PDB entry 5LSF | X-ray diffraction, 2.10 A resolution | chains A and B of the 4 polymer chains in the assembly

[Chain A]
Molecule: VP1
Organism: Sacbrood virus
Reference sequence: Q9WCE9 (Q9WCE9_9VIRU); residues 1-243 here correspond to UniProt positions 756-998 (UniProt number = residue number + 755)
Chain sequence (243 residues; numbered 1 to 243; the number before each row is that of its first residue):
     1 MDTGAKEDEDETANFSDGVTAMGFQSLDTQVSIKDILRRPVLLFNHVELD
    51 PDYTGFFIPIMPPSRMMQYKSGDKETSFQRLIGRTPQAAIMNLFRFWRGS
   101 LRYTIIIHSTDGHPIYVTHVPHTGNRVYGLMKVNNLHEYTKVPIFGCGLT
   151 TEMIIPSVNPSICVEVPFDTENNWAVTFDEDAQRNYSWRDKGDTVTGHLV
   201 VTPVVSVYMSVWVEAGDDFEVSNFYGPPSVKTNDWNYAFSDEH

[Chain B]
Molecule: VP2
Organism: Sacbrood virus
Reference sequence: Q6ITS8 (Q6ITS8_9VIRU); residues 3-241 here correspond to UniProt positions 104-342 (UniProt number = residue number + 101)
Chain sequence (239 residues; numbered 3 to 241; the number before each row is that of its first residue):
     3 EVPSKESIQGDATQQSSKEENTIITRDQQQTVSENIPSTVGDLVIASSEP
    53 TQQFRSLTNRWMPINSIRVTVNGKRNDLLAQYYIPEDFLSTHAKCAPNTI
   103 PFETYVYGKYELEMKFVANGNKFQCGKVIISVKFDSYQADNINTGFQAAL
   153 SRPHIMLDLSTNNEGVLKIPFRYHRAFVRNQTHKTATAGVRPGKFASIYV
   203 QVLSPLQTGEGGANDMFIRPFYRYTRAEFAGMSYKVPLT

[Chain A / chain B interface]
Pairs across the interface - 75 pairs, chain A then chain B:
  Met1(A) with Ser153(B)
  Asp2(A) with Leu152(B); Ser153(B), hydrogen bond (backbone-backbone); Arg154(B); Pro155(B); His156(B), salt bridge
  Lys6(A) with Thr33(B); Val34(B); His156(B), hydrogen bond (side chain-backbone)
  Glu7(A) with His156(B), salt bridge; Met158(B)
  Arg65(A) with Ile144(B)
  Asn92(A) with Asn145(B), hydrogen bond (backbone-side chain)
  Arg95(A) with Asp137(B), hydrogen bond (side chain-backbone); Ser138(B); Tyr139(B), hydrogen bond (side chain-backbone); Gln140(B); Ala141(B)
  Phe96(A) with Asp137(B); Tyr175(B); His176(B)
  Asn172(A) with His176(B); Arg177(B)
  Asn173(A) with Asp44(B), hydrogen bond; His176(B), hydrogen bond (backbone-backbone); Arg177(B); Ala178(B)
  Trp174(A) with Tyr175(B); His176(B), hydrogen bond (backbone-backbone)
  Val176(A) with His176(B)
  Phe178(A) with Ile144(B), hydrophobic
  Asp179(A) with Gln140(B); Ile144(B)
  Glu180(A) with Gln140(B), hydrogen bond (backbone-backbone); Ala141(B); Asp142(B), hydrogen bond (side chain-backbone); Asn143(B), hydrogen bond (side chain-backbone); Ile144(B)
  Arg184(A) with Gln140(B), hydrogen bond
  Tyr186(A) with Tyr139(B); Gln140(B)
  Ser187(A) with Tyr139(B), hydrogen bond; Ala190(B); Gly191(B)
  Trp188(A) with Gly191(B)
  Arg189(A) with Arg181(B); Thr189(B); Gly191(B), hydrogen bond (backbone-backbone); Val192(B)
  Asp190(A) with Tyr139(B); Arg177(B), salt bridge; Gly191(B); Val192(B); Arg193(B), hydrogen bond (side chain-backbone)
  Asp193(A) with His176(B), salt bridge; Arg177(B), salt bridge
  Asn223(A) with Phe136(B), hydrogen bond (side chain-backbone); Asp137(B)
  Phe224(A) with Ser153(B); Arg154(B)
  Tyr225(A) with Lys135(B); Phe136(B), hydrogen bond (side chain-backbone); Asp137(B), hydrogen bond (side chain-backbone); Ser138(B); Ala141(B); Asn145(B); Ala150(B); Arg154(B), hydrogen bond (backbone-side chain)
  Gly226(A) with Asn145(B), hydrogen bond (backbone-side chain); Ser153(B)
  Pro227(A) with Asn145(B); Gln149(B); Ala150(B); Ser153(B)
  Pro228(A) with Asn145(B)
Other interface residues (no listed pair), chain A (29 interface residues in all): Gly4
Other interface residues (no listed pair), chain B (36 interface residues in all): Ser35, Thr41, Ile157, Arg174

[Overview]
Chain A and chain B form an interface of 29 and 36 residues respectively, with 20 hydrogen bonds and 5 salt
bridges. Polar contacts include Asp2(A)-His156(B), Glu7(A)-His156(B) and Asp190(A)-Arg177(B).
Chain A is VP1 and chain B is VP2, both from Sacbrood virus; the structure, Sacbrood honeybee virus, was
determined by X-ray diffraction, deposited together with 5OYP, 6EGV, 6EGX, 6EH1 and 6EIW.
